Entry 8S7X (electron microscopy, 2.78 A resolution); this record covers chains G and H of the 11 polymer chains in the assembly.

# Chain G
Protein: Methanogenesis marker protein 17
Organism: Methanococcus maripaludis
UniProtKB: G0H411 (G0H411_METMI); the author numbering skips numbers that UniProt does not, so the offset changes along the chain: 1-151 = UniProt 1-151; 153-184 = UniProt 152-183
Amino-acid sequence (183 residues; each row starts with the number of its first residue; note: 1 number in that range is skipped by the numbering (no residue carries it; nothing is unmodelled there)):
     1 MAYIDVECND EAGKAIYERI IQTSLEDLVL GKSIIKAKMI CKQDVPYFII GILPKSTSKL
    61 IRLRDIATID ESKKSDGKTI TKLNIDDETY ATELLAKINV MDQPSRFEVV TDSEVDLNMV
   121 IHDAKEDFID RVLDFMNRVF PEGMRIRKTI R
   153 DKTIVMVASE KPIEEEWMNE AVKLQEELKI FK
Disordered / not traced: 1, 57-124
Differences from the reference sequence: variant Val109 (Ile in G0H411), Ile129 (Val in G0H411), Glu167 (Gln166 in G0H411), Glu168 (Asp167 in G0H411), Asn171 (Asp170 in G0H411)
Ligand contacts: FeFe cofactor (S5Q): Tyr17, Phe48, Pro141, Glu142, Gly143, Met144

# Chain H
Protein: Methanogenesis marker protein 7
Organism: Methanococcus maripaludis
UniProtKB: Q6M050 (Q6M050_METMP); residue numbers follow UniProt; this construct covers 1-304
Amino-acid sequence (304 residues; numbered 1 to 304; the number before each row is that of its first residue):
     1 MYQIIRYEGG VYKNNILKEW IEDVGGFIIQ EHVMQLDVYM TIAIPQNEIE NFKEEAKKYK
    61 GKIVETPLAG IEIAIVSPSL SRHHLPHIAC DVSEYVRKFG AKPNMIGLAH GAGKNISEIR
   121 EKEKRLIQEH DIAIYVMGNF ESCILDKTHL FKVDIPLVVT GGPETLDIPY TYVGNLGRRA
   181 QRLRKGEEIR ALRQMIDEVT KKINDKRMEL SYDPPIIPPV VLKDEIEKRI DEVRGILAPM
   241 PIVTQLDGLR IKMDYDRNHE EIENVKIGKY LLKDIAYVTR SEMKNYILIK LKSTSELKTD
   301 ENKA
Disordered / not traced: 297-304
Bound ions: FeFe cofactor Fe: His84, Cys143
Ligand contacts:
  - FeFe cofactor (S5Q), molecule 1: Pro78, His84, Gly111, Ala112, Gly113, Lys114, Met137, Gly138, Asn139, Phe140, Cys143, Ile144, Lys147, Arg178
  - FeFe cofactor (S5Q), molecule 2: Leu85, Pro86, Ala89, Cys90, Ser93, Arg97, Met105

# How chain G and chain H interact
Pairs across the interface - 40 pairs, chain G then chain H:
  Cys8(G) - Phe140(H)  hydrophobic
  Asp10(G) - Phe140(H)
  Asp10(G) - Glu141(H)  hydrogen bond (side chain-backbone)
  Ala12(G) - Gly162(H)
  Ala12(G) - Pro163(H)  hydrophobic
  Gly13(G) - Asn139(H)
  Gly13(G) - Phe140(H)
  Ile16(G) - Asn139(H)
  Ile16(G) - Gly162(H)
  Ile16(G) - Arg178(H)
  Ile16(G) - Arg179(H)
  Tyr17(G) - Asn139(H)
  Tyr17(G) - Phe140(H)  hydrophobic
  Tyr17(G) - Arg178(H)  hydrogen bond
  Arg19(G) - Gln181(H)  hydrogen bond
  Ile20(G) - Arg178(H)
  Thr23(G) - Ala180(H)
  Thr23(G) - Gln181(H)  hydrogen bond
  Gln43(G) - Lys114(H)  hydrogen bond (backbone-side chain)
  Gln43(G) - Phe140(H)
  Gln43(G) - Ser142(H)
  Asp44(G) - Lys114(H)  hydrogen bond (backbone-side chain)
  Pro46(G) - Lys114(H)
  Phe48(G) - Phe140(H)  hydrophobic
  Asn137(G) - Arg82(H)
  Asn137(G) - His83(H)
  Arg138(G) - Arg178(H)  hydrogen bond (backbone-side chain)
  Val139(G) - Arg178(H)  hydrogen bond (backbone-side chain)
  Phe140(G) - His83(H)  hydrogen bond (backbone-side chain)
  Phe140(G) - Arg178(H)
  Glu142(G) - Ser79(H)  hydrogen bond
  Glu142(G) - Ser81(H)  hydrogen bond
  Glu142(G) - His83(H)  salt bridge
  Glu142(G) - His84(H)  salt bridge
  Glu142(G) - Ala112(H)
  Gly143(G) - Gly113(H)
  Gly143(G) - Ile116(H)
  Arg145(G) - Ala112(H)
  Glu162(G) - Lys114(H)  hydrogen bond (side chain-backbone)
  Glu162(G) - Asn115(H)  hydrogen bond
Interface residues without a listed pair, chain G (25 interface residues in all): Cys41, Asp134, Pro141, Lys163
Interface residues without a listed pair, chain H (23 interface residues in all): Cys143, Gly177, Lys185

# In short
25 residues of chain G face 23 of chain H across their interface; the contacts include 13 hydrogen bonds and 2
salt bridges. Polar pairs include Glu142(G)-His83(H), Glu142(G)-His84(H) and Asp10(G)-Glu141(H). One FeFe
cofactor molecule is bound between chain G and chain H.
Here chain G is Methanogenesis marker protein 17 and chain H is Methanogenesis marker protein 7, both from
Methanococcus maripaludis. Entry 8S7X (Methyl-coenzyme M reductase activation complex without the A2
component) was determined by electron microscopy together with 8S7V and 9H1L from the same study.
